1L51 - chain A; structure by X-ray diffraction, 1.90 A resolution.

== Chain A ==
Molecule: T4 lysozyme
Source organism: Enterobacteria phage T4
Notes: EC 3.2.1.17
UniProt: P00720 (LYS_BPT4); residues 1-164 here = UniProt positions 1-164
Sequence (164 residues; numbered 1 to 164; the number before each row is that of its first residue):
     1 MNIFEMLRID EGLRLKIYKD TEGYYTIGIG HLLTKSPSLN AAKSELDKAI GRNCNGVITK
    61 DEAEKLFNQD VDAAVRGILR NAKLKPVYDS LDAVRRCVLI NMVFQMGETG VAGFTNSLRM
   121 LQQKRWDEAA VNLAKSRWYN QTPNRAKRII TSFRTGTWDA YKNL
Differences from the reference sequence: engineered mutation Val98 (Ala in P00720), Ile149 (Val in P00720), Ser152 (Thr in P00720)
Curated features (UniProtKB/Swiss-Prot):
  - active site (Proton donor/acceptor): Glu11, Asp20
  - binding site (substrate): Leu32, Phe104, Ser117, Asn132
  - mutagenesis: Glu11 (E11A/F/H/M/N: Complete loss of enzymatic activity; E11N: Loss of 84% of enzymatic activity; E11Q: Complete loss of activity), Asp20 (D20A/N/S/T: Complete loss of enzymatic activity; D20C: Nearly no effet on specific enzymatic activity; D20E/Q: Loss of 99% of enzymatic activity), Thr26 (T26E: Complete loss of activity at neutral pH; covalently bound substrate; T26H: Facilitates transglycosylation more effectively than hydrolysis; covalently bound substrate), Gly30 (G30A: Almost complete loss of enzymatic activity; G30F: Almost complete loss of enzymatic activity. The enzyme is destabilized by 1.5 kcal/mol), Ser117 (S117F: 10-fold decrease in enzymatic activity; S117I: 500-fold decrease in enzymatic activity; S117V: 50-fold decrease in enzymatic activity), Asn132 (N132I: 5-fold decrease in enzymatic activity; N132M/F: 2-fold decrease in enzymatic activity)

== Summary ==
Curated annotation (UniProt) lists active-site residues Glu11 and Asp20, 4 substrate-binding residues and 6
mutagenesis sites.
Chain A is T4 lysozyme (Enterobacteria phage T4); the structure, Structural and thermodynamic analysis of the
packing of two alpha-helices in bacteriophage T4 lysozyme, was determined by X-ray diffraction, deposited
together with 1L48, 1L49, 1L50, 1L52 and 1L53.
